Entry 8VWJ (electron microscopy, 4.78 A resolution (low resolution: residue-level contacts below are approximate; hydrogen-bond / salt-bridge calls are withheld)); this record covers chains f and h of the 36 polymer chains in the assembly.

Chain f:
Protein: Protein C42
Source organism: Autographa californica multiple nucleopolyhedrovirus
Reference sequence: P25695 (C42_NPVAC); numbering as in UniProt (aligned over 1-361)
Amino-acid sequence (361 residues; numbered 1 to 361; the number before each row is that of its first residue):
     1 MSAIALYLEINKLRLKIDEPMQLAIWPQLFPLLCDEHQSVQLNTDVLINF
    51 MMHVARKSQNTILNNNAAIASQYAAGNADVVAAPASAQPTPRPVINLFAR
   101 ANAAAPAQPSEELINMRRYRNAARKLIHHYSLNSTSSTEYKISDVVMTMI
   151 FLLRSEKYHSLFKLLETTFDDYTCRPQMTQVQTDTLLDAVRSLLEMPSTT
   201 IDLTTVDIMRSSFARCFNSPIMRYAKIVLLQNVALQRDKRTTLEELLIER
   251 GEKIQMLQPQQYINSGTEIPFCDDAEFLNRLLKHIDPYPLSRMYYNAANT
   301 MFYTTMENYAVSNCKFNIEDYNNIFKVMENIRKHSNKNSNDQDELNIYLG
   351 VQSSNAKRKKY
Not modelled in the structure: 1-111, 346-361
UniProt features mapped onto this chain:
  - region: Leu32 to Glu36 (LXCXE motif)
  - motif: Lys357 to Lys360 (Nuclear localization signal)

Chain h:
Protein: Occlusion-derived virus envelope protein E27
Source organism: Autographa californica multiple nucleopolyhedrovirus
Reference sequence: P41702 (E27_NPVAC); numbering as in UniProt (aligned over 1-290)
Amino-acid sequence (290 residues; each row starts with the number of its first residue):
     1 MKRIKCNKVRTVTEIVNSDEKIQKTYELAEFDLKNLSSLESYETLKIKLA
    51 LSKYMAMLSTLEMTQPLLEIFRNKADTRQIAAVVFSTLAFIHNRFHPLVT
   101 NFTNKMEFVVTETNDTSIPGEPILFTENEGVLLCSVDRPSIVKMLSREFD
   151 TEALVNFENDNCNVRIAKTFGASKRKNTTRSDDYESNKQPNYDMDLSDFS
   201 ITEVEATQYLTLLLTVEHAYLHYYIFKNYGVFEYCKSLTDHSLFTNKLRS
   251 TMSTKTSNLLLSKFKFTIEDFDKINSNSVTSGFNIYNFNK
Not modelled in the structure: 1-5, 173-197, 274-290

How chain f and chain h interact:
Pairs across the interface (34; chain f residue first):
  Arg223(f) - Thr267(h)
  Arg223(f) - Asp270(h)
  Ala225(f) - Phe266(h)
  Lys226(f) - Lys265(h)
  Lys226(f) - Phe266(h)
  Ile227(f) - Phe264(h)
  Ile227(f) - Lys265(h)
  Ile227(f) - Phe266(h)
  Val228(f) - Lys263(h)
  Val228(f) - Phe264(h)
  Val228(f) - Lys265(h)
  Leu229(f) - Lys263(h)
  Leu230(f) - Asn156(h)
  Leu230(f) - Phe157(h)
  Leu230(f) - Glu158(h)
  Leu230(f) - Lys263(h)
  Gln231(f) - Phe157(h)
  Gln231(f) - Ser262(h)
  Gln231(f) - Lys263(h)
  Asn232(f) - Ser262(h)
  Val233(f) - Leu260(h)
  Val233(f) - Leu261(h)
  Val233(f) - Ser262(h)
  Leu235(f) - Leu36(h)
  Ser291(f) - Ile15(h)
  Tyr295(f) - Ile22(h)
  Tyr295(f) - Gln23(h)
  Tyr295(f) - Lys24(h)
  Tyr303(f) - Phe31(h)
  Met306(f) - Phe31(h)
  Glu307(f) - Lys34(h)
  Ala310(f) - Phe31(h)
  Ala310(f) - Asn35(h)
  Asn313(f) - Asn35(h)
Interface residues without a listed pair, chain f (20 interface residues in all): Tyr294, Phe302
Interface residues without a listed pair, chain h (25 interface residues in all): Thr13, Glu20, Tyr26, Asn159, Val164

Overview:
Chain f and chain h form an interface of 20 and 25 residues respectively.
Chain f is Protein C42 and chain h is Occlusion-derived virus envelope protein E27, both from Autographa
californica multiple nucleopolyhedrovirus; the structure, The base complex of the AcMNPV baculovirus
nucleocapsid (Class 2, localised reconstruction), was determined by electron microscopy (same publication as
8VWH).
